Entry 4YLS (X-ray diffraction, 2.60 A resolution); this record covers chain A.

== Chain A ==
Molecule: Tubulin polyglutamylase TTLL7
Organism: Homo sapiens
Notes: EC 6.-.-.-
UniProtKB: Q6ZT98 (TTLL7_HUMAN); numbering as in UniProt (aligned over 36-518)
Chain sequence (487 residues; row label = number of the first residue in the row):
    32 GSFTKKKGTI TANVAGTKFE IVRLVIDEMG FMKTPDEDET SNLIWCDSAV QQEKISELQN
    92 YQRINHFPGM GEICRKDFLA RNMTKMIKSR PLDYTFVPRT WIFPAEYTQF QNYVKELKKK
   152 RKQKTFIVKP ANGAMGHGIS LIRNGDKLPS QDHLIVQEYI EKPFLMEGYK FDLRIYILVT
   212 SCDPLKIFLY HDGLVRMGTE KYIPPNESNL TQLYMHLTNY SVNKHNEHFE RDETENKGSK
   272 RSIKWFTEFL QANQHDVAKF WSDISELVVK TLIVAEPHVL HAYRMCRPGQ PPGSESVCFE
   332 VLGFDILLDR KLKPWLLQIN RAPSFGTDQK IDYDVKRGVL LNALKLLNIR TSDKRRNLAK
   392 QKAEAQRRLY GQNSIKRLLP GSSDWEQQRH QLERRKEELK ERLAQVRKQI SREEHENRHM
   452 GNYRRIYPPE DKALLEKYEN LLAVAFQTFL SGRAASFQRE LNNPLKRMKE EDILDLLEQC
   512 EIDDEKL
Unresolved in the structure: 32-39, 162-169, 176-180, 236-268, 383-450, 485-518
Sequence notes: expression tag (32-35); engineered mutation Gln349 (Glu in Q6ZT98)
Curated features (UniProtKB/Swiss-Prot):
  - binding site (ATP): Lys160, Met166, Gly167, Gln188 to Ile191, Lys201 to Asp203, Thr249, Asn250
  - binding site (L-glutamate): Arg227, Tyr251, Ser252, Lys271, Lys367
  - binding site (Mg(2+)): Asp336, Asn351
  - site (Binds negatively charged residues of beta-tubulin C-terminal tails): Arg106, Arg352
  - mutagenesis: Arg106 (R106E: Nearly abolished polyglutamylase activity), Asn143 to Lys146 (70% decreased polyglutamylase activity), Lys178 (K178E: Decreased polyglutamylase activity), Arg205 (R205E: Nearly abolished polyglutamylase activity), Arg227 (R227E: Nearly abolished polyglutamylase activity), Lys271 (K271E: Nearly abolished polyglutamylase activity), Arg352 (R352A/E: Nearly abolished polyglutamylase activity), Lys385 to Lys393 (45% decreased binding to microtubules. Decreased polyglutamylase activity. 76% decreased binding to microtubules; when associated with 425-E--E-427), Arg425 to Lys427 (76% decreased binding to microtubules; when associated with 385-E--E-393), Phe477 to Phe480 (40% decreased polyglutamylase activity), Arg490 to Lys500 (69% decreased polyglutamylase activity)
Small-molecule neighbours: AMP-PNP (ANP; phosphoaminophosphonic acid-adenylate ester): Pro129, Ile158, Lys160, Ile170, Gln188, Glu189, Tyr190, Ile191, Lys201, Asp203, Leu338, Leu348, Gln349
From the paper describing this entry:
  - mutagenesis - R106E, K271E, R352E, R490D/K497D/R498D/K500D: decreased catalytic activity
  - catalytic residues: Arg205, Arg227 (proposed by the authors, not directly observed)

== Overview ==
Ligands of chain A: AMP-PNP. Curated annotation (UniProt) lists 12 ATP-binding residues, 5 L-glutamate-binding
residues, Mg2+-binding residues Asp336 and Asn351 and 37 mutagenesis sites. From the paper: catalytic residues
Arg205 and Arg227; R106E, K271E and R352E, among others, reduce catalytic activity.
Chain A is Tubulin polyglutamylase TTLL7 (Homo sapiens); the structure, Tubulin Glutamylase, was determined by
X-ray diffraction together with 4YLR from the same study.
